Entry 2BEV (X-ray diffraction, 1.80 A resolution); this record covers chains A and B of the 3 polymer chains in the assembly.

== Chain A ==
Protein: 2-oxoisovalerate dehydrogenase alpha subunit
From: Homo sapiens
Notes: EC 1.2.4.4
Reference sequence: P12694 (ODBA_HUMAN); residues 1-400 here correspond to UniProt positions 46-445 (UniProt number = residue number + 45)
Amino-acid sequence (400 residues; numbered 1 to 400; the number before each row is that of its first residue):
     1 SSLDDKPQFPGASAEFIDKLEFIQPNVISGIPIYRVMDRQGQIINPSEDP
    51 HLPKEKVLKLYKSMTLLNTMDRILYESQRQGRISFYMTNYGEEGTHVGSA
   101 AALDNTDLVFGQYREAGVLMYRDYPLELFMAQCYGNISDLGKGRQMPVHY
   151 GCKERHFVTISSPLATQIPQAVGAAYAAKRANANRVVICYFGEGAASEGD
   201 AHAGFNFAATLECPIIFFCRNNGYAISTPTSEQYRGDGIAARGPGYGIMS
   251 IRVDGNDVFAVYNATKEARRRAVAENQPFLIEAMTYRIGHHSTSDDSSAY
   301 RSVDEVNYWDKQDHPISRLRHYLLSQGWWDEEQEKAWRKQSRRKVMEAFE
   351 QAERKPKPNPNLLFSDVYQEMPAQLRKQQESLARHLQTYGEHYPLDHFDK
Disordered / not traced: 1-5, 302-306
Bound ions: K+: Ser161, Pro163, Thr166, Gln167; Mn2+: Glu193, Asn222, Tyr224 (together with THY)
Residues lining bound ligands: THY (C2-1-hydroxy-2-methyl-butyl-thiamin diphosphate): Phe85, Met87, Gln112, Tyr113, Arg114, Met146, His149, Ser162, Pro163, Leu164, Gly192, Glu193, Gly194, Ala195, Glu198, Arg220, Asn222, Tyr224, Ala225, Ile226, Arg287, His291
Swiss-Prot annotation at these positions:
  - binding site (thiamine diphosphate): Tyr113, Arg114, Ser162, Gly194, Ala195, Arg220, His291
  - binding site (K(+)): Ser161, Pro163, Thr166, Gln167
  - binding site (Mg(2+)): Glu193, Asn222, Tyr224
  - modified residue: Ser292 (Phosphoserine), Thr293 (Phosphothreonine), Ser294 (Phosphoserine), Ser302 (Phosphoserine), Lys311 (N6-acetyllysine), Lys335 (N6-succinyllysine)

== Chain B ==
Protein: 2-oxoisovalerate dehydrogenase beta subunit
From: Homo sapiens
Notes: EC 1.2.4.4
Reference sequence: P21953 (ODBB_HUMAN); residues 1-342 here correspond to UniProt positions 51-392 (UniProt number = residue number + 50)
Amino-acid sequence (342 residues; numbered 1 to 342; the number before each row is that of its first residue):
     1 VAHFTFQPDPEPREYGQTQKMNLFQSVTSALDNSLAKDPTAVIFGEDVAF
    51 GGVFRCTVGLRDKYGKDRVFNTPLCEQGIVGFGIGIAVTGATAIAEIQFA
   101 DYIFPAFDQIVNEAAKYRYRSGDLFNCGSLTIRSPWGCVGHGALYHSQSP
   151 EAFFAHCPGIKVVIPRSPFQAKGLLLSCIEDKNPCIFFEPKILYRAAAEE
   201 VPIEPYNIPLSQAEVIQEGSDVTLVAWGTQVHVIREVASMAKEKLGVSCE
   251 VIDLRTIIPWDVDTICKSVIKTGRLLISHEAPLTGGFASEISSTVQEECF
   301 LNLEAPISRVCGYDTPFPHIFEPFYIPDKWKCYDALRKMINY
Disordered / not traced: 1, 9-13
Bound ions: K+: Gly128, Leu130, Thr131, Cys178, Asp181, Asn183
Residues lining bound ligands: THY (C2-1-hydroxy-2-methyl-butyl-thiamin diphosphate): Glu46, Asp47, Leu74, Glu76, Gln98, Tyr102, His146
Swiss-Prot annotation at these positions:
  - binding site (thiamine diphosphate): Tyr102
  - binding site (K(+)): Gly128, Leu130, Thr131, Cys178, Asp181, Asn183
  - modified residue (N6-acetyllysine): Lys182, Lys191

== Chain A / chain B interface ==
Pairs across the interface (86; chain A residue first):
  Phe110(A) with Tyr117(B)
  Leu140(A) with Ser121(B); Gly122(B)
  Gly141(A) with Ser121(B)
  Lys142(A) with Gly122(B)
  Arg144(A) with Tyr119(B), hydrogen bond (side chain-backbone); Gly122(B)
  Gln145(A) with Arg120(B), hydrogen bond (side chain-backbone)
  Gly151(A) with Leu124(B)
  Cys152(A) with Phe125(B)
  Lys153(A) with Leu124(B); Phe125(B)
  Phe157(A) with Phe125(B)
  Val158(A) with Tyr117(B); Phe125(B), hydrophobic
  Thr159(A) with Arg120(B); Ser121(B); Phe125(B)
  Ser161(A) with Glu113(B), hydrogen bond; Arg120(B)
  Pro163(A) with Glu113(B)
  Thr166(A) with Asp108(B); Gln109(B), hydrogen bond (backbone-side chain); Glu113(B), hydrogen bond
  Pro169(A) with Gly81(B); Phe82(B); Gln109(B)
  Gln170(A) with Gly81(B); Ile84(B); Gly85(B); Gln109(B), hydrogen bond; Glu113(B), hydrogen bond; Tyr117(B), hydrogen bond
  Val172(A) with Phe82(B), hydrophobic
  Gly173(A) with Phe82(B); Gly85(B); Ile86(B)
  Ala174(A) with Gly85(B); Ile86(B); Thr89(B)
  Tyr176(A) with Asp67(B), hydrogen bond (side chain-backbone); Phe70(B); Phe82(B), hydrophobic
  Ala177(A) with Thr89(B)
  Arg180(A) with Pro39(B), hydrogen bond (side chain-backbone); Thr40(B); Val42(B); Asp67(B), salt bridge; Arg68(B)
  Gly199(A) with Gln77(B)
  Asp200(A) with Gln77(B), hydrogen bond; Gln109(B), hydrogen bond
  Ala203(A) with Cys75(B), hydrophobic; Gly78(B)
  Asn206(A) with Pro73(B)
  Phe207(A) with Thr72(B); Pro73(B), hydrophobic; Cys75(B); Gly78(B); Ile79(B); Phe82(B), hydrophobic
  Thr210(A) with Pro73(B)
  Leu211(A) with Phe70(B), hydrophobic; Asn71(B); Phe82(B), hydrophobic
  Leu363(A) with Tyr119(B), hydrogen bond (backbone-side chain)
  Ser365(A) with Tyr119(B)
  Asp366(A) with Arg118(B); Tyr119(B), hydrogen bond (backbone-backbone); Gly122(B); Asp123(B)
  Val367(A) with Tyr119(B), hydrophobic; Pro158(B), hydrophobic; Gly159(B)
  Tyr368(A) with Gly159(B), hydrogen bond (side chain-backbone); Ile160(B), hydrogen bond (side chain-backbone); Lys161(B); Asn183(B); Ile258(B)
  Gln369(A) with Arg118(B); Lys182(B); Asn183(B), hydrogen bond (backbone-side chain)
  Glu370(A) with Lys161(B), salt bridge; Asn183(B), hydrogen bond
  Gln374(A) with Val262(B)
  Lys377(A) with Glu298(B), salt bridge
Other interface residues (no listed pair), chain A (41 interface residues in all): Leu362, Pro372
Other interface residues (no listed pair), chain B (45 interface residues in all): Val88, Asn112, Ala115, Cys157, Pro259

== Summary ==
Chain A and chain B form an interface of 41 and 45 residues respectively; the contacts include 18 hydrogen
bonds and 3 salt bridges. Polar pairs include Arg180(A)-Asp67(B), Glu370(A)-Lys161(B) and Lys377(A)-Glu298(B).
Compound THY is bound between chain A and chain B.
Chain A is 2-oxoisovalerate dehydrogenase alpha subunit and chain B is 2-oxoisovalerate dehydrogenase beta
subunit, both from Homo sapiens; the structure, Reactivity modulation of human branched-chain alpha-ketoacid
dehydrogenase by an internal molecular switch, was determined by X-ray diffraction together with 1WCI, 2BEU,
2BEW, 2BFB, 2BFC, 2BFD, 2BFE and 2BFF from the same study.
